8W0F - chains 7 and S of the 14 polymer chains in the assembly; structure by electron microscopy, 2.80 A resolution.

[Chain 7]
Protein: DNA replication licensing factor MCM7
Organism: Homo sapiens
Notes: EC 3.6.4.12
UniProt: P33993 (MCM7_HUMAN); residue numbers follow UniProt; this construct covers 1-719
Amino-acid sequence (719 residues; each row starts with the number of its first residue):
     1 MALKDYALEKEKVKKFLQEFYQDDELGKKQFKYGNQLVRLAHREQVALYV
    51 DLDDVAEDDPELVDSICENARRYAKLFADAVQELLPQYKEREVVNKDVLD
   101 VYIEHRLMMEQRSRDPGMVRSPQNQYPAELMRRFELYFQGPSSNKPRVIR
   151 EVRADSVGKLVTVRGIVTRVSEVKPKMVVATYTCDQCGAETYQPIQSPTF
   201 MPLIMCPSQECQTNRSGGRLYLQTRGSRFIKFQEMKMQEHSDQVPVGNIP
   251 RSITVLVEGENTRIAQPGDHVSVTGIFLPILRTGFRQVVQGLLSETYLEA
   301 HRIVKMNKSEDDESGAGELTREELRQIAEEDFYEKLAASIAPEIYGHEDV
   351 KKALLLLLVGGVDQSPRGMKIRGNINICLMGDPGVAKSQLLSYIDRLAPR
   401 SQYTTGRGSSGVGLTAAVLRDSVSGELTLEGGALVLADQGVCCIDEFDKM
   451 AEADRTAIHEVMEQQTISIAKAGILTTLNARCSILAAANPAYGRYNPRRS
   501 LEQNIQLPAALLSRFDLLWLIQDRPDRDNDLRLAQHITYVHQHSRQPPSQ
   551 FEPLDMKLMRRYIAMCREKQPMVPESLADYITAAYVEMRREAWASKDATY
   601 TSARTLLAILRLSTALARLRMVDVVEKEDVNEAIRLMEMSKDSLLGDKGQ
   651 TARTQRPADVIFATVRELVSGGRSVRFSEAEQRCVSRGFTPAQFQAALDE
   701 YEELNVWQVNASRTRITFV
Unresolved in the structure: 1-2, 312-318, 367-368, 491-507, 597-599, 646-719
Ion coordination: Zn2+: Cys184, Cys187, Cys206, Cys211; Mg2+: Ser388 (together with ADP)
Residues lining bound ligands: ADP (adenosine-5'-diphosphate): Glu343, Ile344, Tyr345, His347, Asp382, Pro383, Gly384, Val385, Ala386, Lys387, Ser388, Gln389, Leu533, His536, Ile537
UniProt features mapped onto this chain:
  - motif: Ser513 to Asp516 (Arginine finger)
  - binding site (ATP): Tyr345, Gly384, Ala386, Lys387, Ser388, Asn489, Arg514, Arg604
  - modified residue: Ala2 (N-acetylalanine), Ser121 (Phosphoserine), Ser314 (Phosphoserine), Ser365 (Phosphoserine), Ser500 (Phosphoserine), Ser678 (Phosphoserine)
  - cross-link (Glycyl lysine isopeptide (Lys-Gly)): Lys15 (interchain with G-Cter in SUMO2), Lys28 (interchain with G-Cter in SUMO2)

[Chain S]
Molecule: 47-nt DNA strand
Sequence (47 nucleotides; each row starts with the number of its first residue; numbers below 1 keep their minus sign (DA-48 is residue -48)):
   -48 AAAAAAAAAAAAAAAAAAAAAAAATTTTTTTTTTTTTTTTTTTTTTT

[Chain 7 / chain S interface]
Pairs across the interface (8; chain 7 residue first):
  Arg286(7) - DT-19(S)  hydrogen bond to the base
  Arg286(7) - DT-18(S)  hydrogen bond to the sugar
  Arg407(7) - DT-6(S)  salt bridge to the phosphate
  Ser410(7) - DT-7(S)  hydrogen bond to the phosphate
  Lys471(7) - DT-9(S)  phosphate contact
  Lys471(7) - DT-8(S)  salt bridge to the phosphate
  Ala472(7) - DT-10(S)  phosphate contact
  Ala472(7) - DT-9(S)  hydrogen bond to the phosphate
Other interface residues (no listed pair), chain 7 (8 interface residues in all): Gly284, Phe285, Val412
Other interface residues (no listed pair), chain S (8 interface residues in all): DT-17

[Overview]
The chain 7/chain S interface involves 8 residues from each chain, with 4 hydrogen bonds and 2 salt bridges.
Among the polar pairs are Arg286(7)-DT-19(S), Arg286(7)-DT-18(S) and Ser410(7)-DT-7(S). Bound to chain 7: ADP.
Curated annotation (UniProt) lists 8 ATP-binding residues on chain 7.
Here chain 7 is DNA replication licensing factor MCM7 (Homo sapiens) and chain S is a 47-nt DNA strand. Entry
8W0F (Cryo-EM structure of a human MCM2-7 double hexamer on dsDNA) was determined by electron microscopy (same
publication as 8W0E, 8W0G, 8W0I and 9CAQ).
